Entry 2XO7 (X-ray diffraction, 2.85 A resolution); this record covers chains A and C of the 3 polymer chains in the assembly.

== Chain A ==
Protein: DNA polymerase I
From: Geobacillus stearothermophilus
Notes: EC 2.7.7.7
UniProt: C3IXT2 (C3IXT2_9BACI); numbering as in UniProt (aligned over 297-876)
Sequence (580 residues; row label = number of the first residue in the row):
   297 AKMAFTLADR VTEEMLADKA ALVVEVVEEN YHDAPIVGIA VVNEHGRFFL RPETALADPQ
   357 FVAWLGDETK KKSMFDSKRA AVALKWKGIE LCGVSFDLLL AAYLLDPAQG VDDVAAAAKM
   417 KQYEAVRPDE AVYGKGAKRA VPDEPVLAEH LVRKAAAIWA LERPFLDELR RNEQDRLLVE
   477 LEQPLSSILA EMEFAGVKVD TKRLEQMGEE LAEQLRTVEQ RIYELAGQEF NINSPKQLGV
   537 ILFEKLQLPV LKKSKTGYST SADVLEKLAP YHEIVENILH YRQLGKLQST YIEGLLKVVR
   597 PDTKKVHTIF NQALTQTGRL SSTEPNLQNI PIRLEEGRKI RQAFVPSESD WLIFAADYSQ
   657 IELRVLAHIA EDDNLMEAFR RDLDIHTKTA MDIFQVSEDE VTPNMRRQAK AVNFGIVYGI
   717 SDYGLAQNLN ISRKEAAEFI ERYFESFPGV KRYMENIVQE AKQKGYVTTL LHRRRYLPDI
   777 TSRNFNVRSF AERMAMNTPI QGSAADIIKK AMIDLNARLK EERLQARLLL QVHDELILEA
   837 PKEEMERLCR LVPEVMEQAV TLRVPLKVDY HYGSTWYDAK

== Chain C ==
Molecule: 11-nt DNA strand
Sequence (11 nucleotides; numbered 4 to 14; the number before each row is that of its first residue):
     4 AGGAATGGTC A

== Interface between chain A and chain C ==
Pairs across the interface (34; chain A residue first):
  Asn-527(A) with DG11(C), hydrogen bond to the phosphate
  Asn-529(A) with DG11(C), sugar contact
  Ser-530(A) with DG11(C), hydrogen bond to the phosphate; DT12(C), hydrogen bond to the phosphate
  Gln-533(A) with DT12(C), phosphate contact
  Lys-582(A) with DA8(C), base contact
  Ser-585(A) with DT9(C), phosphate contact; DG10(C), phosphate contact
  Thr-586(A) with DT9(C), sugar contact
  Gly-590(A) with DT9(C), phosphate contact
  Leu-610(A) with DG6(C), sugar contact; DA7(C), phosphate contact
  Thr-611(A) with DG6(C), phosphate contact
  Gln-612(A) with DG5(C), phosphate contact; DG6(C), hydrogen bond to the phosphate
  Thr-613(A) with DG5(C), sugar contact
  Arg-615(A) with DG5(C), base contact
  Ser-617(A) with DG6(C), phosphate contact; DA7(C), hydrogen bond to the phosphate
  Ser-618(A) with DA7(C), sugar contact
  Thr-619(A) with DA7(C), phosphate contact; DA8(C), phosphate contact
  Glu-620(A) with DA8(C), hydrogen bond to the phosphate
  Asn-622(A) with DG6(C), base contact; DA7(C), hydrogen bond to the sugar
  Asn-625(A) with DG6(C), base contact
  Tyr-714(A) with DA4(C), stacking on the base
  Arg-771(A) with DG5(C), salt bridge to the phosphate
  Phe-786(A) with DG5(C), phosphate contact
  Arg-789(A) with DA4(C), phosphate contact
  Met-790(A) with DG5(C), phosphate contact
  Asn-793(A) with DA4(C), sugar contact
  Gln-797(A) with DA4(C), hydrogen bond to the base; DG5(C), hydrogen bond to the sugar
Interface residues without a listed pair, chain A (27 interface residues in all): His-829

== Overview ==
The interface between chain A and chain C involves 27 residues on one side and 9 on the other; the contacts
include 9 hydrogen bonds, 1 salt bridge and 1 aromatic stacking contact. Polar pairs include
Gln-797(A)/DA4(C), Asn-622(A)/DA7(C) and Gln-797(A)/DG5(C).
Here chain A is DNA polymerase I (Geobacillus stearothermophilus) and chain C is an 11-nt DNA strand. Entry
2XO7 (Crystal structure of a dA:O-allylhydroxylamine-dC basepair in complex with fragment DNA polymerase I
from Bacillus stearothermophilus) was determined by X-ray diffraction.
